7UN1 - chains LA and LB of the 109 polymer chains in the assembly; structure by electron microscopy, 6.00 A resolution (low resolution: residue-level contacts below are approximate; hydrogen-bond / salt-bridge calls are withheld).

Chain LA:
Protein: Tubulin alpha-1A chain
Organism: Homo sapiens
UniProtKB: Q71U36 (TBA1A_HUMAN); residue numbers follow UniProt; this construct covers 1-451
Amino-acid sequence (451 residues; numbered 1 to 451; the number before each row is that of its first residue):
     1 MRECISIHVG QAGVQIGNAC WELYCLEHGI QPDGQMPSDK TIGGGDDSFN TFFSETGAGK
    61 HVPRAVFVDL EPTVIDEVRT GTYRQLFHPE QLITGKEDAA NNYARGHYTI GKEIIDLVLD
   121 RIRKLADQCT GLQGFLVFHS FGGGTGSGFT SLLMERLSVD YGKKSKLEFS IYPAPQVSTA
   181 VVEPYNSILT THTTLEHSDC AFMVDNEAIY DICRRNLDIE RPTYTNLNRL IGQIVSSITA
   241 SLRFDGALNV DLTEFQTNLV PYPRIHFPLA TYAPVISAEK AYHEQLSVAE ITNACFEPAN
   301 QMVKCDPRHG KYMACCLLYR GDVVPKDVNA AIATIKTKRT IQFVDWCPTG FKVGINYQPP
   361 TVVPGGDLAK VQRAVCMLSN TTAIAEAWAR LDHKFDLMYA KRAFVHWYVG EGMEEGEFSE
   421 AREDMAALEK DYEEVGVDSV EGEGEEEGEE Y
Disordered / not traced: 38-47, 439-451
UniProt features mapped onto this chain:
  - active site: E254
  - binding site (GTP): Q11, E71, S140, G144, T145, T179, N206, N228
  - binding site (Mg(2+)): E71
  - site: Y451 (Involved in polymerization)
  - modified residue: K40 (N6-acetyllysine), Y282 (3'-nitrotyrosine), S439 (Phosphoserine), E443 (5-glutamyl polyglutamate), E445 (5-glutamyl polyglutamate), Y451 (3'-nitrotyrosine)
  - natural variant: I188 (I188L: In LIS3), P263 (P263T: In LIS3), R264 (R264C: In LIS3), L286 (L286F: In LIS3), R402 (R402C: In LIS3; R402H: In LIS3; R402L: In LIS3), S419 (S419L: In LIS3)
Bound ions: Mg2+: E71 (together with GTP)
Residues lining bound ligands:
  - GDP (guanosine-5'-diphosphate): A247, L248, E254
  - GTP (guanosine-5'-triphosphate): G10, Q11, A12, Q15, D69, E71, A99, A100, N101, N102, S140, G143, G144, T145, G146, I171, T179, N206, Y224, L227, N228

Chain LB:
Protein: Tubulin beta-4B chain
Organism: Homo sapiens
UniProtKB: P68371 (TBB4B_HUMAN); numbering as in UniProt (aligned over 1-445)
Amino-acid sequence (445 residues; numbered 1 to 445; the number before each row is that of its first residue):
     1 MREIVHLQAG QCGNQIGAKF WEVISDEHGI DPTGTYHGDS DLQLERINVY YNEATGGKYV
    61 PRAVLVDLEP GTMDSVRSGP FGQIFRPDNF VFGQSGAGNN WAKGHYTEGA ELVDSVLDVV
   121 RKEAESCDCL QGFQLTHSLG GGTGSGMGTL LISKIREEYP DRIMNTFSVV PSPKVSDTVV
   181 EPYNATLSVH QLVENTDETY CIDNEALYDI CFRTLKLTTP TYGDLNHLVS ATMSGVTTCL
   241 RFPGQLNADL RKLAVNMVPF PRLHFFMPGF APLTSRGSQQ YRALTVPELT QQMFDAKNMM
   301 AACDPRHGRY LTVAAVFRGR MSMKEVDEQM LNVQNKNSSY FVEWIPNNVK TAVCDIPPRG
   361 LKMSATFIGN STAIQELFKR ISEQFTAMFR RKAFLHWYTG EGMDEMEFTE AESNMNDLVS
   421 EYQQYQDATA EEEGEFEEEA EEEVA
Disordered / not traced: 428-445
UniProt features mapped onto this chain:
  - motif: M1 to I4 (MREI motif)
  - binding site (GTP): Q11, E69, S138, G142, T143, G144, N204, N226
  - binding site (Mg(2+)): E69
  - modified residue: T55 (Phosphothreonine), K58 (N6-acetyllysine), S172 (Phosphoserine), E438 (5-glutamyl polyglutamate)
  - natural variant: R391 (R391C: In LCAEOD; R391H: In LCAEOD)
Residues lining bound ligands: GDP (guanosine-5'-diphosphate): G10, Q11, C12, Q15, I16, N99, S138, G141, G142, T143, G144, D177, E181, N204, L207, Y222, N226

How chain LA and chain LB interact:
Pairs across the interface (72):
  M1(LA) - P70(LB)
  M1(LA) - G93(LB)
  M1(LA) - Q94(LB)
  R2(LA) - E69(LB)
  R2(LA) - P70(LB)
  R2(LA) - G71(LB)
  T130(LA) - Q94(LB)
  D245(LA) - G71(LB)
  G246(LA) - Q15(LB)
  A247(LA) - Q11(LB)
  A247(LA) - Q15(LB)
  A247(LA) - Y222(LB)
  L248(LA) - Q11(LB)
  V250(LA) - E69(LB)
  E254(LA) - G98(LB)
  E254(LA) - N99(LB)
  Q256(LA) - W397(LB)
  T257(LA) - W397(LB)
  N258(LA) - N99(LB)
  N258(LA) - T178(LB)
  N258(LA) - V179(LB)
  N258(LA) - V180(LB)
  N258(LA) - F394(LB)
  V260(LA) - F394(LB)
  V260(LA) - H396(LB)
  V260(LA) - W397(LB)
  P261(LA) - F394(LB)
  P261(LA) - H396(LB)
  Y262(LA) - R391(LB)
  Y262(LA) - K392(LB)
  Y262(LA) - A393(LB)
  Y262(LA) - H396(LB)
  P263(LA) - H396(LB)
  V324(LA) - P220(LB)
  P325(LA) - Y208(LB)
  P325(LA) - P220(LB)
  P325(LA) - T221(LB)
  K326(LA) - Y208(LB)
  K326(LA) - F212(LB)
  K326(LA) - P220(LB)
  N329(LA) - V175(LB)
  N329(LA) - Y208(LB)
  I332(LA) - K174(LB)
  K336(LA) - P173(LB)
  D345(LA) - A387(LB)
  W346(LA) - A387(LB)
  W346(LA) - M388(LB)
  W346(LA) - R391(LB)
  W346(LA) - A393(LB)
  C347(LA) - V179(LB)
  C347(LA) - M388(LB)
  C347(LA) - F394(LB)
  P348(LA) - M388(LB)
  T349(LA) - S176(LB)
  T349(LA) - T178(LB)
  T349(LA) - V179(LB)
  T349(LA) - P182(LB)
  T349(LA) - Q384(LB)
  G350(LA) - V179(LB)
  F351(LA) - S176(LB)
  F351(LA) - D177(LB)
  F351(LA) - T178(LB)
  F351(LA) - V179(LB)
  K352(LA) - N99(LB)
  K352(LA) - D177(LB)
  K352(LA) - T178(LB)
  K352(LA) - V179(LB)
  V353(LA) - S176(LB)
  V353(LA) - D177(LB)
  E434(LA) - R391(LB)
  V437(LA) - R391(LB)
  D438(LA) - R391(LB)
Also at the interface, not in a pair above, chain LA (44 interface residues in all): G131, L132, K164, L242, N249, D251, T253, A333, I355, Y357
Also at the interface, not in a pair above, chain LB (37 interface residues in all): S75, S95, G96, N100, T219

Summary:
Chain LA and chain LB form an interface of 44 and 37 residues respectively. GDP is bound between chain LA and
chain LB. Bound to chain LA: GTP.
Here chain LA is Tubulin alpha-1A chain and chain LB is Tubulin beta-4B chain, both from Homo sapiens. Entry
7UN1 (8-nm repeat of the human sperm tip singlet microtubule) was determined by electron microscopy, deposited
together with 7UNG.
